PDB entry 3E00 | X-ray diffraction, 3.10 A resolution | chains D and C of the 6 polymer chains in the assembly

Chain D:
Protein: Peroxisome proliferator-activated receptor gamma
Organism: Homo sapiens
UniProt: P37231 (PPARG_HUMAN); residues 74-477 here correspond to UniProt positions 102-505 (UniProt number = residue number + 28)
Chain sequence (419 residues; numbered 59 to 477; the number before each row is that of its first residue):
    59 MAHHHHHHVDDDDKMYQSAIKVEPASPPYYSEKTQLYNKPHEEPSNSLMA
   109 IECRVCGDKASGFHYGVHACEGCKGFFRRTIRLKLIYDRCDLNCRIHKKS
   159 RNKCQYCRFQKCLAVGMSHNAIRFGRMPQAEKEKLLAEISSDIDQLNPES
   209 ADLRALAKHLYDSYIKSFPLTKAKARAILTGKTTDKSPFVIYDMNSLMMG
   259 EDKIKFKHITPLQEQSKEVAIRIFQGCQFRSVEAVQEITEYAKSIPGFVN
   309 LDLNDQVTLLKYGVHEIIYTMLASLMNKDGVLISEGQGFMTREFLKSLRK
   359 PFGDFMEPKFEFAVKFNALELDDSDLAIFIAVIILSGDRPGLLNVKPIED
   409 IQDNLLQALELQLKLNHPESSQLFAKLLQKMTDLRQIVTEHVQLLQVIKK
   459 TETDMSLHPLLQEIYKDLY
Unresolved in the structure: 59-106, 265-272
Differences from the reference sequence: expression tag (59-73)
Bound ions: Zn2+ site 1: Cys111, Cys114, Cys128, Cys131; Zn2+ site 2: Cys148, Cys152, Cys162, Cys165
Ligand contacts: 2-chloro-5-nitro-N-phenylbenzamide (GW9): Phe282, Cys285, Gln286, Arg288, Ser289, Ile326, Leu330, Leu333, Met364, His449, Tyr473
Curated features (UniProtKB/Swiss-Prot):
  - DNA-binding region: Ala108 to Phe182 (Nuclear receptor)
  - zinc finger (NR C4-type): Cys111 to Cys131, Cys148 to Cys170
  - motif: Pro467 to Asp475 (9aaTAD)
  - binding site (rosiglitazone): Gln286 to Ser289, His323, His449, Tyr473
  - modified residue: Ser84 (Phosphoserine)
  - cross-link: Lys224 (Glycyl lysine isopeptide (Lys-Gly) (interchain with G-Cter in ubiquitin))
From the paper describing this entry:
  - binding site for 2-chloro-5-nitro-N-phenylbenzamide: Cys285
  - mutagenesis - F347A: decreased binding to PPRE
  - mutagenesis - F347A: decreased signaling in response to rosiglitazone

Chain C:
Molecule: 20-nt DNA strand
Sequence (20 nucleotides; row label = number of the first residue in the row):
  3001 CAAACTAGGTCAAAGGTCAG

How chain D and chain C interact:
Contacting residue pairs - 26 pairs, chain D then chain C:
  Gly120(D) with DT3006(C), phosphate contact
  Phe121(D) with DT3006(C), hydrogen bond to the phosphate; DA3007(C), phosphate contact
  His122(D) with DA3007(C), salt bridge to the phosphate
  Tyr123(D) with DA3007(C), hydrogen bond to the phosphate; DG3008(C), hydrogen bond to the phosphate
  Lys132(D) with DA3007(C), hydrogen bond to the base; DG3008(C), hydrogen bond to the base
  Arg136(D) with DG3008(C), phosphate contact; DG3009(C), salt bridge to the phosphate; DT3010(C), hydrogen bond to the base
  Arg140(D) with DG3009(C), salt bridge to the phosphate; DT3010(C), base contact
  His177(D) with DA3007(C), phosphate contact; DG3008(C), salt bridge to the phosphate
  Ile180(D) with DA3007(C), sugar contact
  Arg181(D) with DT3006(C), salt bridge to the phosphate
  Phe182(D) with DT3006(C), sugar contact; DA3007(C), sugar contact
  Gly183(D) with DA3004(C), base contact; DC3005(C), sugar contact
  Arg184(D) with DA3002(C), base contact; DA3003(C), hydrogen bond to the base; DA3004(C), hydrogen bond to the sugar; DC3005(C), sugar contact
  Met185(D) with DC3005(C), phosphate contact
Interface residues without a listed pair, chain D (16 interface residues in all): Ser119, Glu129

In short:
16 residues of chain D and 9 residues of chain C are in contact, with 8 hydrogen bonds and 5 salt bridges.
Polar contacts include Lys132(D)-DA3007(C), Lys132(D)-DG3008(C) and Arg136(D)-DT3010(C). Bound to chain D:
2-chloro-5-nitro-N-phenylbenzamide. From the paper: a binding site for 2-chloro-5-nitro-N-phenylbenzamide at
Cys285(D); F347A of chain D reduces binding to PPRE.
Here chain D is Peroxisome proliferator-activated receptor gamma (Homo sapiens) and chain C is a 20-nt DNA
strand. Entry 3E00 (Intact PPAR gamma - RXR alpha Nuclear Receptor Complex on DNA bound with GW9662, 9-cis
Retinoic ...) was determined by X-ray diffraction (same publication as 3DZU and 3DZY).
